8TYW - chains C and N of the 5 polymer chains in the assembly; structure by electron microscopy, 3.43 A resolution.

# Chain C
Protein: Guanine nucleotide-binding protein G(s) subunit alpha isoforms short
Source organism: Homo sapiens
UniProt: P63092 (GNAS2_HUMAN); residue numbers follow UniProt; this construct covers 1-394
Chain sequence (394 residues; each row starts with the number of its first residue):
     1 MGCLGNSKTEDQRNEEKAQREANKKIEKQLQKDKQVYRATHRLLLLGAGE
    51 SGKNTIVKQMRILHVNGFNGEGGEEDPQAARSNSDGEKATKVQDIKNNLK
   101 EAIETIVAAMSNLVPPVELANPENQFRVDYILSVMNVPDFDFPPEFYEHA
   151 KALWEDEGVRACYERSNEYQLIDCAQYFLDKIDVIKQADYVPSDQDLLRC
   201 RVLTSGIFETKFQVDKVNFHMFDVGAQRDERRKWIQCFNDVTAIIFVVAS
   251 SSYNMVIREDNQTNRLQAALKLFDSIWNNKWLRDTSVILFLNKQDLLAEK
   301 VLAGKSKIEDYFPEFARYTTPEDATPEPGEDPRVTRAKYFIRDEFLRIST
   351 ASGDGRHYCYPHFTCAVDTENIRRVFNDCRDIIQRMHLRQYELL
Unresolved in the structure: 1-7, 48-50, 65-203, 254-261
Sequence notes: engineered mutation N54 (Ser in P63092), A226 (Gly in P63092), A268 (Glu in P63092), K271 (Asn in P63092), D274 (Lys in P63092), K280 (Arg in P63092), D284 (Thr in P63092), T285 (Ile in P63092)

# Chain N
Protein: Nb35
Source organism: Lama glama
Chain sequence (138 residues; numbered 1 to 138; the number before each row is that of its first residue):
     1 QVQLQESGGGLVQPGGSLRLSCAASGFTFSNYKMNWVRQAPGKGLEWVSD
    51 ISQSGASISYTGSVKGRFTISRDNAKNTLYLQMNSLKPEDTAVYYCARCP
   101 APFTRDCFDVTSTTYAYRGQGTQVTVSSHHHHHHEPEA
Unresolved in the structure: 129-138
Disulfides: C22-C96, C99-C107

# Chain C / chain N interface
Contacting residue pairs - 31 pairs, chain C then chain N:
  D229(C) - D109(N)
  D229(C) - S112(N)
  D229(C) - T113(N)  hydrogen bond (side chain-backbone)
  E230(C) - D109(N)
  E230(C) - S112(N)
  E230(C) - T114(N)
  R231(C) - D109(N)  hydrogen bond (backbone-side chain)
  R232(C) - P100(N)
  R232(C) - F108(N)
  R232(C) - D109(N)  salt bridge
  Q262(C) - G44(N)
  Q262(C) - L45(N)
  Q262(C) - E46(N)
  T263(C) - E46(N)
  N264(C) - E46(N)
  Q267(C) - W47(N)
  Q267(C) - T61(N)
  K271(C) - W47(N)
  K271(C) - D50(N)  salt bridge
  S275(C) - D106(N)
  S275(C) - C107(N)  hydrogen bond (side chain-backbone)
  S275(C) - F108(N)
  I276(C) - F108(N)  hydrophobic
  N278(C) - R105(N)
  N278(C) - D106(N)
  N279(C) - D106(N)
  N279(C) - F108(N)
  Y311(C) - G62(N)
  Y311(C) - S63(N)
  P313(C) - G62(N)
  P313(C) - K65(N)
Also at the interface, not in a pair above, chain C (20 interface residues in all): R228, I235, L272, D274, E314
Also at the interface, not in a pair above, chain N (21 interface residues in all): N35, K43, Y115

# In short
20 residues of chain C and 21 residues of chain N are in contact, with 3 hydrogen bonds and 2 salt bridges.
Polar contacts include R232(C)-D109(N), K271(C)-D50(N) and D229(C)-T113(N).
Chain C is Guanine nucleotide-binding protein G(s) subunit alpha isoforms short (Homo sapiens) and chain N is
Nb35 (Lama glama); the structure, cryo-EM structure of GPR6-Gs-Nb35 complex, was determined by electron
microscopy.
